2R5D - chains C and H of the 6 polymer chains in the assembly; structure by X-ray diffraction, 1.66 A resolution.

Chain C:
Molecule: gp41 N-peptide
Amino-acid sequence (47 residues; numbered 0 to 46; the number before each row is that of its first residue; numbering starts at 0):
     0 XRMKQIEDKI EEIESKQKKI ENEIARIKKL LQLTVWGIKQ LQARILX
Modified residues: ACE (acetyl group) at position 0; NH2 (amino group) at position 46

Chain H:
Molecule: HIV entry inhibitor PIE7
Amino-acid sequence (17 residues; row label = number of the first residue in the row; numbering starts at 0):
     0 XKGACDYPEW QWLCAAX
Modified residues: ACE (acetyl group) at position 0, NH2 (amino group) at position 16; K1 (D-lysine; DLY); A3, A14, A15 (D-alanine; DAL); C4, C13 (D-cysteine; DCY); D5 (D-aspartic acid; DAS); Y6 (D-tyrosine; DTY); P7 (D-proline; DPR); E8 (D-glutamic acid; DGL); W9, W11 (D-tryptophan; DTR); Q10 (D-glutamine; DGN); L12 (D-leucine; DLE)
Cystine bridges: C4-C13
Covalent attachments: covalent link C4-C13

Interface between chain C and chain H:
Contacting residue pairs (8; chain C residue first):
  V34(C) with W11(H)
  I37(C) with W9(H); W11(H)
  K38(C) with W11(H)
  Q41(C) with E8(H), hydrogen bond (side chain-backbone); W9(H); W11(H)
  L45(C) with E8(H)
Interface residues without a listed pair, chain H (4 interface residues in all): A15

Summary:
The interface between chain C and chain H involves 5 residues on one side and 4 on the other; the contacts
include 1 hydrogen bond. Its one hydrogen-bonded contact is Q41(C)-E8(H).
Here chain C is gp41 N-peptide and chain H is HIV entry inhibitor PIE7. Entry 2R5D (Structure of the gp41
N-trimer in complex with the HIV entry inhibitor PIE7) was determined by X-ray diffraction (same publication
as 2R3C and 2R5B).
